7EGQ - chains A and C of the 22 polymer chains in the assembly; structure by electron microscopy, 3.35 A resolution.

== Chain A ==
Name: RNA-directed RNA polymerase
Organism: Severe acute respiratory syndrome coronavirus 2
Notes: EC 2.7.7.48
Reference sequence: P0DTD1 (R1AB_SARS2); residues 1-932 here correspond to UniProt positions 4393-5324 (UniProt number = residue number + 4392)
Amino-acid sequence (932 residues; row label = number of the first residue in the row):
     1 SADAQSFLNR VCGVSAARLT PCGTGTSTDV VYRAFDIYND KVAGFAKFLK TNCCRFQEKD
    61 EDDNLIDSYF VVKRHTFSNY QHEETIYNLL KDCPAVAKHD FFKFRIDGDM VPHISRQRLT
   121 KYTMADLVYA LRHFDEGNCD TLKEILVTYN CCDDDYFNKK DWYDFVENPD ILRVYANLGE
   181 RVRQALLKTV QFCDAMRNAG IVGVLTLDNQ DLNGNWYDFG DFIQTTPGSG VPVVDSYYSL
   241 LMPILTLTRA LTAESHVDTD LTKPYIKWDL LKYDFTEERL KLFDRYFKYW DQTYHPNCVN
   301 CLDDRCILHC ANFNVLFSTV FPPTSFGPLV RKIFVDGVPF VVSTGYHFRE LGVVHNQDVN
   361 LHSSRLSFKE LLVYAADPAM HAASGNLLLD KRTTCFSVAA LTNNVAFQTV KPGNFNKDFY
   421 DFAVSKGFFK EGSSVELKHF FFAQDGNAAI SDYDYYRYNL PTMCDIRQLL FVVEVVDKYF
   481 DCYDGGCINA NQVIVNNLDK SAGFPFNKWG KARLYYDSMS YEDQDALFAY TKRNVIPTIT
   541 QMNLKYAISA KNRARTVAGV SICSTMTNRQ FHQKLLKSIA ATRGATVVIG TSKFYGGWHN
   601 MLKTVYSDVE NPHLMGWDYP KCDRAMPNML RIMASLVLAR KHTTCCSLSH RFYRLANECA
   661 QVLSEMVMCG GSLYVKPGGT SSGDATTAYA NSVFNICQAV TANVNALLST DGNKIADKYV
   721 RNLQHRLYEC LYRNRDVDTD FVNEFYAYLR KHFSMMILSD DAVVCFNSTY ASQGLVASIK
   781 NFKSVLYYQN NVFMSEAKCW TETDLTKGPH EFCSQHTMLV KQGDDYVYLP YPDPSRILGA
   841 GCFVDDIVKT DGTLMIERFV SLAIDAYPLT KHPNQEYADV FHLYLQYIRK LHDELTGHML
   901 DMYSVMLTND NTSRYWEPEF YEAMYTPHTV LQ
Unresolved in the structure: 1-3, 930-932
Swiss-Prot annotation at these positions:
  - region: Lys-545 to Arg-555 (Interaction with RMP Remdesivir), Thr-582 to Pro-620 (RdRp Palm N-ter)
  - active site: Ser-759, Asp-760, Asp-761
  - binding site (Mn(2+)): Asn-209, Asp-218
  - binding site (Zn(2+)): His-295, Cys-301, Cys-306, Cys-310, Cys-487, His-642, Cys-645, Cys-646
  - site: Gln-932 (Cleavage)

== Chain C ==
Name: Non-structural protein 7
Organism: Severe acute respiratory syndrome coronavirus 2
Reference sequence: P0DTD1 (R1AB_SARS2); residues 1-83 here correspond to UniProt positions 3860-3942 (UniProt number = residue number + 3859)
Amino-acid sequence (83 residues; each row starts with the number of its first residue):
     1 SKMSDVKCTS VVLLSVLQQL RVESSSKLWA QCVQLHNDIL LAKDTTEAFE KMVSLLSVLL
    61 SMQGAVDINK LCEEMLDNRA TLQ
Unresolved in the structure: 1, 74-83
Swiss-Prot annotation at these positions:
  - site: Gln-83 (Cleavage)

== How chain A and chain C interact ==
Residue-residue contacts - 15 pairs, chain A then chain C:
  Thr-409(A) / Glu-23(C)
  Thr-409(A) / Trp-29(C)
  Pro-412(A) / Leu-14(C)  hydrophobic
  Phe-415(A) / Cys-8(C)  hydrophobic
  Tyr-420(A) / Ser-4(C)  hydrogen bond
  Tyr-420(A) / Asp-5(C)  hydrogen bond
  Phe-440(A) / Lys-7(C)
  Phe-440(A) / Leu-40(C)  hydrophobic
  Phe-442(A) / Leu-40(C)  hydrophobic
  Phe-442(A) / Leu-41(C)  hydrophobic
  Ala-443(A) / Val-33(C)
  Ala-443(A) / Asn-37(C)  hydrogen bond (backbone-side chain)
  Gln-444(A) / Trp-29(C)
  Gln-444(A) / Asn-37(C)
  Asp-445(A) / Trp-29(C)
Also at the interface, not in a pair above, chain A (16 interface residues in all): Lys-411, Gly-413, Asn-414, Phe-429, Leu-437, Phe-441, Phe-843
Also at the interface, not in a pair above, chain C (17 interface residues in all): Val-11, Val-12, Ser-15, Gln-18, Ala-30, His-36

== Summary ==
Chain A and chain C form an interface of 16 and 17 residues respectively, with 3 hydrogen bonds. Among the
polar pairs are Tyr-420(A)/Ser-4(C), Tyr-420(A)/Asp-5(C) and Ala-443(A)/Asn-37(C).
Chain A is RNA-directed RNA polymerase and chain C is Non-structural protein 7, both from Severe acute
respiratory syndrome coronavirus 2; the structure, Co-transcriptional capping machineries in SARS-CoV-2 RTC:
Coupling of N7-methyltransferase and 3'-5' exoribonuclease with polymerase reveals mechanisms ..., was
determined by electron microscopy together with 7EIZ from the same study.
